3LBL - chain A; structure by X-ray diffraction, 1.60 A resolution.

[Chain A]
Molecule: E3 ubiquitin-protein ligase Mdm2
Source organism: Homo sapiens
Notes: EC 6.3.2.-; fragment: p53 binding domain
Reference sequence: Q00987 (MDM2_HUMAN); numbering as in UniProt (aligned over 18-111)
Sequence (95 residues; each row starts with the number of its first residue):
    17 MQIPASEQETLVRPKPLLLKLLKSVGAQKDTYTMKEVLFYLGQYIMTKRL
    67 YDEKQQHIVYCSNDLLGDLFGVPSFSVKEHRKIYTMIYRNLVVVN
Unresolved in the structure: 111
Differences from the reference sequence: expression tag (17)
Residues lining bound ligands: Mi-63-analog (MI6; (2'R,3R,4'R,5'R)-6-chloro-4'-(3-chloro-2-fluorophenyl)-2'-(2,2-dimethylpropyl)-N-(2-morpholin-4-ylethyl)-2-oxo-1,2-dihydrospiro[indole-3,3'-pyrrolidine]-5'-carboxamide): Ile19, Leu54, Leu57, Gly58, Ile61, Met62, Tyr67, Val75, Phe86, Phe91, Val93, His96, Ile99, Tyr100, Ile103
Curated features (UniProtKB/Swiss-Prot):
  - mutagenesis: Gly58 (G58A: No effect on its ability to induce apoptosis)

[In short]
Bound to chain A: Mi-63-analog. Curated annotation (UniProt) lists one mutagenesis site.
Chain A is E3 ubiquitin-protein ligase Mdm2 (Homo sapiens); the structure, Structure of human MDM2 protein in
complex with Mi-63-analog, was determined by X-ray diffraction, deposited together with 3LBJ and 3LBK.
